5DRZ - chains H and P of the 3 polymer chains in the assembly; structure by X-ray diffraction, 2.54 A resolution.

[Chain H]
Molecule: HIV Antibody F240 Heavy Chain
Source organism: Homo sapiens
Notes: antibody fragment or engineered binder
Amino-acid sequence (232 residues; each row starts with the number of its first residue; a row labelled like 82A-82C holds insertion residues (82A, then the next letters in order)):
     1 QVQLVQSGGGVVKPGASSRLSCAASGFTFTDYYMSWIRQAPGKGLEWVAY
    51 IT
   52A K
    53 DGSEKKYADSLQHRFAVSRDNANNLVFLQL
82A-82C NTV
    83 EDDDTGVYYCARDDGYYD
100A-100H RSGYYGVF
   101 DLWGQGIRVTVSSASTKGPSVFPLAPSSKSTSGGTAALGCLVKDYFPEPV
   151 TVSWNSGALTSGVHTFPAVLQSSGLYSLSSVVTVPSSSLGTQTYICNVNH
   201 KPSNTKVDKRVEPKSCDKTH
Unresolved in the structure: 216-220
Disulfide bonds: Cys22-Cys92, Cys140-Cys196

[Chain P]
Molecule: Envelope glycoprotein gp160
Reference sequence: P03378 (ENV_HV1A2); residues 583-618 here correspond to UniProt positions 582-617 (UniProt number = residue number - 1)
Amino-acid sequence (36 residues; each row starts with the number of its first residue):
   583 VERYLRDQQLLGIWGCSGKLICTTAVPWNASWSNKS
Unresolved in the structure: 583-594, 610-618
UniProt features mapped onto this chain:
  - glycosylation (N-linked (GlcNAc...) asparagine): Asn611, Asn616
Disulfide bonds: Cys598-Cys604
Reported in the primary citation:
  - conformationally variable residues: Trp596 to Cys598, Leu602 to Thr606

[Interface between chain H and chain P]
Contacting residue pairs (25):
  Asp31(H) with Ser599(P); Gly600(P), hydrogen bond (backbone-backbone)
  Tyr32(H) with Ser599(P); Gly600(P); Lys601(P), hydrogen bond
  Tyr33(H) with Ser599(P), hydrogen bond (backbone-side chain)
  Lys52A(H) with Cys598(P), hydrogen bond (side chain-backbone)
  Asp95(H) with Ser599(P), hydrogen bond (backbone-side chain)
  Asp96(H) with Ser599(P); Lys601(P), hydrogen bond (side chain-backbone); Leu602(P); Ile603(P), hydrogen bond (side chain-backbone)
  Gly97(H) with Cys598(P); Ser599(P), hydrogen bond (backbone-backbone); Ile603(P)
  Tyr98(H) with Trp596(P), hydrophobic; Gly597(P); Ile603(P)
  Tyr99(H) with Trp596(P); Gly597(P), hydrogen bond (backbone-backbone); Cys598(P)
  Asp100(H) with Ile595(P)
  Arg100A(H) with Ile595(P)
  Tyr100D(H) with Ser599(P)
  Val100G(H) with Ile603(P), hydrophobic
Other interface residues (no listed pair), chain H (14 interface residues in all): Tyr100E
Other interface residues (no listed pair), chain P (10 interface residues in all): Cys604
The authors on this interface:
  - epitope / paratope residues, chain H: Asp31(H), Lys52A(H)
  - epitope / paratope residues, chain P: Cys598(P), Lys601(P)

[Overview]
14 residues of chain H face 10 of chain P across their interface, with 9 hydrogen bonds. Polar pairs include
Tyr32(H)-Lys601(P), Tyr33(H)-Ser599(P) and Lys52A(H)-Cys598(P). From the paper: epitope/paratope residues
Asp31(H), Lys52A(H) and Cys598(P) among others; conformational variability at Trp596(P) and Leu602(P).
Here chain H is HIV Antibody F240 Heavy Chain (Homo sapiens) and chain P is Envelope glycoprotein gp160. Entry
5DRZ (Crystal structure of anti-HIV-1 antibody F240 Fab in complex with gp41 peptide) was determined by X-ray
diffraction.
